7PXA - chains H and M of the 35 polymer chains in the assembly; structure by electron microscopy, 2.80 A resolution.

Chain H (and M):
Name: Proteasome subunit beta
From: Mycobacterium tuberculosis
Notes: EC 3.4.25.1; chain M of this document is another copy of the same molecule, construct and numbering; everything in this record applies to it too
UniProtKB: A0A045HFG5 (A0A045HFG5_MYCTX); residues 244-534 here correspond to UniProt positions 1-291 (UniProt number = residue number - 243)
Chain sequence (291 residues; row label = number of the first residue in the row):
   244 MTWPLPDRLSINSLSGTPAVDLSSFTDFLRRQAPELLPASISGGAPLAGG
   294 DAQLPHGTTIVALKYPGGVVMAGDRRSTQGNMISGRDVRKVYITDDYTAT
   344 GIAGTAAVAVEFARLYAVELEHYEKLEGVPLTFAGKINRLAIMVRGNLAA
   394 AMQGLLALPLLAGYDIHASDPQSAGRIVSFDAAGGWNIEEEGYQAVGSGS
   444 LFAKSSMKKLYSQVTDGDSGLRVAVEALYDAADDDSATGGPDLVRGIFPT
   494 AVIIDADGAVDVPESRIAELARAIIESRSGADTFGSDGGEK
Unresolved in the structure: 244-300, 523-534

Chain H / chain M interface:
Residue-residue contacts (8):
  R329(H) - E434(M)  salt bridge
  D330(H) - E433(M)
  A350(H) - A426(M)
  A350(H) - G428(M)
  E354(H) - R388(M)  salt bridge
  R357(H) - N381(M)
  L398(H) - R388(M)
  R488(H) - E434(M)  salt bridge
Also at the interface, not in a pair above, chain H (9 interface residues in all): M325, V331
Also at the interface, not in a pair above, chain M (9 interface residues in all): G427, N430, L444

In short:
The chain H/chain M interface involves 9 residues from each chain; the contacts include 3 salt bridges. Polar
pairs include R329(H)-E434(M), E354(H)-R388(M) and R488(H)-E434(M).
Chain H and chain M are both Proteasome subunit beta (Mycobacterium tuberculosis); the structure, Open-gate
mycobacterium 20S CP proteasome in complex MPA - global 3D refinement, was determined by electron microscopy,
deposited together with 7PX9, 7PXB, 7PXC and 7PXD.
